PDB entry 7ELJ | solution NMR | chains B and C of the 3 polymer chains in the assembly

# Chain B
Molecule: Insulin B chain
From: Bos taurus
Reference sequence: P01317 (INS_BOVIN); residues 1-30 here correspond to UniProt positions 25-54 (UniProt number = residue number + 24)
Chain sequence (30 residues; numbered 1 to 30; the number before each row is that of its first residue):
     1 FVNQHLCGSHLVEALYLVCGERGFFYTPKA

# Chain C
Molecule: IS1
Chain sequence (4 residues; numbered 1 to 4; the number before each row is that of its first residue):
     1 VYYR

# Chain B / chain C interface
Residue-residue contacts (10):
  Val-2(B) / Tyr-3(C)
  Asn-3(B) / Tyr-3(C)
  Asn-3(B) / Arg-4(C)
  Gln-4(B) / Tyr-2(C)
  Gln-4(B) / Tyr-3(C)
  His-5(B) / Val-1(C)
  His-5(B) / Tyr-2(C)
  His-5(B) / Tyr-3(C)
  His-10(B) / Val-1(C)
  His-10(B) / Tyr-2(C)
Also at the interface, not in a pair above, chain B (7 interface residues in all): Leu-6, Cys-7
From the paper, about this interface:
  - interface residues, chain C: Arg-4(C)
  - interface residues, chain C: Val-1(C), Tyr-2(C), Tyr-3(C) (from molecular simulation)

# Summary
The interface between chain B and chain C involves 7 residues on one side and 4 on the other. The paper
reports interface residues Arg-4(C), Val-1(C) and Tyr-2(C) among others.
Here chain B is Insulin B chain (Bos taurus) and chain C is IS1. Entry 7ELJ (Prion Derived Tetrapeptide
Stabilizes Thermolabile Insulin via Conformational Trapping) was determined by solution NMR.
